6CAO - chains A and Q of the 23 polymer chains in the assembly; structure by X-ray diffraction, 3.45 A resolution.

# Chain A
Molecule: 16S Ribosomal RNA rRNA
From: Thermus thermophilus (strain HB8 / ATCC 27634 / DSM 579)
Sequence (1522 nucleotides; row label = number of the first residue in the row; note: 42 numbers in that range are skipped by the numbering (no residue carries them; nothing is unmodelled there); a row labelled like 190A-190L holds insertion residues (190A, then the next letters in order); numbering starts at 0):
     0 UUUGUUGGAG AGUUUGAUCC UGGCUCAGGG UGAACGCUGG CGGCGUGCCU AAGACAUGCA
    60 AGUCGUGCGG G
    73 CCGCGGGGUU UU
    88 ACUCCG
    95 UGGUC
   101 AGCGGCGGAC GGGUGAGUAA CGCGUGGGU
  129A G
   130 ACCUACCCGG AAGAGGGGGA CAACCCGGGG AAACUCGGGC UAAUCCCCCA UGUGGACCCG
   190 C
190A-190L CCCUUGGGGUGU
   191 GUCCAAAGGG CUUU
   216 GCCCGCUUCC GGAUGGGCCC GCGUCCCAUC AGCUAGUUGG UGGGGUAAUG GCCCACCAAG
   276 GCGACGACGG GUAGCCGGUC UGAGAGGAUG GCCGGCCACA GGGGCACUGA GACACGGGCC
   336 CCACUCCUAC GGGAGGCAGC AGUUAGGAAU CUUCCGCAAU GGGCGCAAGC CUGACGGAGC
   396 GACGCCGCUU GGAGGAAGAA GCCCUUCGGG GUGUAAACUC CUGAA
   442 CCCGGGACGA AACCCCCGAC GA
   474 GGGGACUGAC GGUACCGGG
   494 GUAAUAGCGC CGGCCAACUC CGUGCCAGCA GCCXCGGUAA UACGGAGGGC GCGAGCGUUA
   554 CCCGGAUUCA CUGGGCGUAA AGGGCGUGUA GGCGGCCUGG GGCGUCCCAU GUGAAAGACC
   614 ACGGCUCAAC CGUGGGGGAG CGUGGGAUAC GCUCAGGCUA GACGGUGGGA GAGGGUGGUG
   674 GAAUUCCCGG AGUAGCGGUG AAAUGCGCAG AUACCGGGAG GAACGCCGAU GGCGAAGGCA
   734 GCCACCUGGU CCACCCGUGA CGCUGAGGCG CGAAAGCGUG GGGAGCAAAC CGGAUUAGAU
   794 ACCCGGGUAG UCCACGCCCU AAACGAUGCG CGCUAGGUCU CUGGGUCU
   848 CCUGGGGGCC GAAGCUAACG CGUUAAGCGC GCCGCCUGGG GAGUACGGCC GCAAGGCUGA
   908 AACUCAAAGG AAUUGACGGG GGCCCGCACA AGCGGUGGAG CAUGUGGUUU AAUUCGAAGX
   968 AACGCGAAGA ACCUUACCAG GCCUUGACAU GCUAGG
 1003A G
  1004 AACCCGGGUG AAAGCCUGGG GUGCCCC
1030A-1030D GCGA
  1031 GGGGAGCCCU AGCACAGGUG CUGCAUGGCC GUCGUCAGCU CGUGCCGUGA GGUGUUGGGU
  1091 UAAGUCCCGC AACGAGCGCA ACCCCCGCCG UUAGUUGCCA GCGGUUCGGC CGGGCACUCU
  1151 AACGGGACUG CCCGCGAAA
  1171 GCGGGAGGAA GGAGGGGACG ACGUCUGGUC AGCAUGGCCC UUACGGCCUG GGCGACACAC
  1231 GUGCUACAAU GCCCACUACA AAGCGAUGCC ACCCGGCAAC GGGGAGCUAA UCGCAAAAAG
  1291 GUGGGCCCAG UUCGGAUUGG GGUCUGCAAC CCGACCCCAU GAAGCCGGAA UCGCUAGUAA
  1351 UCGCGGAUCA G
 1361A C
  1362 CAUGCCGCGG UGAAUACGUU CCCGGGCCUU GUACACACXG CCXGUXACGC CAUGGGAGCG
  1422 GGCUCUACCC GAAGUCGCCG GG
  1446 AGCCUACGGG
  1459 CAGGCGCCGA GGGUAGGGCC CGUGACUGGG GCGAAGUCGU AACAAGGUAG CUGUACCGGA
  1519 AGGUGCGGCU GGAUCACCUC CUUUCU
Not modelled in the structure: 0-4, 1534-1538
Covalent attachments: paromomycin (PAR) linked to G1405
Modified positions: PSU (pseudouridine-5'-monophosphate) at position 516, G7M (N7-methyl-guanosine-5'-monophosphate) at position 527, M2G (N2-dimethylguanosine-5'-monophosphate) at position 966, 5MC (5-methylcytidine-5'-monophosphate) at position 967, 2MG (2N-methylguanosine-5'-monophosphate) at position 1207, 5MC (5-methylcytidine-5'-monophosphate) at position 1400, 4OC (4n,o2'-methylcytidine-5'-monophosphate) at position 1402, 5MC (5-methylcytidine-5'-monophosphate) at position 1404, 5MC (5-methylcytidine-5'-monophosphate) at position 1407, UR3 (3-methyluridine-5'-monophoshate) at position 1498, MA6 (6N-dimethyladenosine-5'-monophoshate) at position 1518, MA6 (6N-dimethyladenosine-5'-monophoshate) at position 1519, PSU (pseudouridine-5'-monophosphate) at position 1540, PSU (pseudouridine-5'-monophosphate) at position 1541
Metal / ion sites: Mg2+ site 1 near U5 (its only coordinating residue here); Mg2+ site 2: G11, U12; Mg2+ site 3 near G21 (its only coordinating residue here); Mg2+ site 4 near C48 (its only coordinating residue here); Mg2+ site 5 near A53 (its only coordinating residue here); Mg2+ site 6: G61, U62; Mg2+ site 7: G69, U98; Mg2+ site 8: G107, G326; Mg2+ site 9: A109, G331; Mg2+ site 10 near G113 (its only coordinating residue here); Mg2+ site 11 near G117 (its only coordinating residue here); Mg2+ site 12: C121, G124, U125; 83 more Mg2+ sites not listed; 13 more K+ sites not listed
Small-molecule neighbours:
  - paromomycin (PAR), molecule 1: G31, C47, C48, A50, A51, G52, A53, G113, U114, G115, A353, C355, A356, U358, U359, A360, G361, U365, C366
  - paromomycin (PAR), molecule 2: G567, G568, C569, G570, G575, G821, C822, C862, U863, G874, C875, C879
  - paromomycin (PAR), molecule 3: G610, A611, C613, A614, C615, A622, C623, C624, G625, U626
  - paromomycin (PAR), molecule 4: G661, G662, A663, G664, A665, G666, G667, U740, G741, G742, U743
  - paromomycin (PAR), molecule 5: U669, G670, G671, U672, G673, G714, A715, A716, C717, C805, C806, A807
  - paromomycin (PAR), molecule 6: 5MC_1404, U1406, 5MC_1407, A1408, C1409, G1489, C1490, G1491, A1492, A1493, G1494, U1495, C1496
Reported in the primary citation:
  - conformationally variable residues (side-chain flip): C1397

# Chain Q
Name: 30S ribosomal protein S17
From: Thermus thermophilus (strain HB8 / ATCC 27634 / DSM 579)
UniProt: P0DOY7 (RS17_THET8); numbering as in UniProt (aligned over 2-100)
Chain sequence (99 residues; numbered 2 to 100; the number before each row is that of its first residue):
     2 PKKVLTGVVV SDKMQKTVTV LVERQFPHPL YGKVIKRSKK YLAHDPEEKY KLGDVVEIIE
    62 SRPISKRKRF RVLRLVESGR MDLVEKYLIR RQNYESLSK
Metal / ion sites: Mg2+: Asp13, Glu49

# Chain A / chain Q interface
Contacting residue pairs (95):
  G127(A) with Pro2(Q), hydrogen bond to the sugar; Glu61(Q), hydrogen bond to the base
  G128(A) with Pro2(Q), sugar contact; Lys3(Q), sugar contact; Glu61(Q), sugar contact
  A130(A) with Arg63(Q), salt bridge to the phosphate; Pro64(Q), base contact
  U190E(A) with Lys3(Q), base contact; Ser62(Q), base contact; Arg63(Q), hydrogen bond to the base; Arg72(Q), hydrogen bond to the base
  G190F(A) with Arg63(Q), hydrogen bond to the base
  C234(A) with Pro64(Q), sugar contact; Arg70(Q), hydrogen bond to the phosphate
  C235(A) with Glu61(Q), sugar contact; Arg70(Q), salt bridge to the phosphate; Phe71(Q), sugar contact
  G236(A) with Lys4(Q), sugar contact; Lys40(Q), salt bridge to the phosphate; Tyr42(Q), hydrogen bond to the phosphate
  C237(A) with Arg25(Q), salt bridge to the phosphate; Lys40(Q), salt bridge to the phosphate; Tyr42(Q), phosphate contact
  G238(A) with Arg25(Q), salt bridge to the phosphate
  A246(A) with Leu98(Q), hydrogen bond to the sugar; Ser99(Q), sugar contact
  G247(A) with Ser99(Q), phosphate contact; Lys100(Q), salt bridge to the phosphate
  U252(A) with Lys67(Q), salt bridge to the phosphate
  U253(A) with Met15(Q), hydrogen bond to the sugar; Leu43(Q), sugar contact; Lys67(Q), salt bridge to the phosphate
  G254(A) with Met15(Q), sugar contact; Gln16(Q), hydrogen bond to the sugar; Thr18(Q), hydrogen bond to the phosphate; Ser66(Q), hydrogen bond to the phosphate; Lys67(Q), phosphate contact; Lys69(Q), hydrogen bond to the phosphate
  G255(A) with Gln16(Q), sugar contact; Lys17(Q), hydrogen bond to the phosphate; Ile65(Q), phosphate contact; Ser66(Q), phosphate contact; Lys69(Q), salt bridge to the phosphate
  U256(A) with Lys17(Q), salt bridge to the phosphate
  U264(A) with Arg63(Q), sugar contact; Pro64(Q), hydrogen bond to the sugar
  G265(A) with Pro64(Q), sugar contact; Ile65(Q), sugar contact; Ser66(Q), phosphate contact; Lys67(Q), hydrogen bond to the sugar
  G266(A) with Ile65(Q), phosphate contact; Lys67(Q), phosphate contact
  C267(A) with Lys67(Q), phosphate contact
  A273(A) with Gln16(Q), sugar contact
  G275(A) with Lys14(Q), phosphate contact; Met15(Q), sugar contact
  G276(A) with Ser12(Q), hydrogen bond to the phosphate; Met15(Q), sugar contact; Thr20(Q), phosphate contact; Arg68(Q), phosphate contact
  C277(A) with Lys41(Q), salt bridge to the phosphate; Arg68(Q), salt bridge to the phosphate
  G278(A) with Lys41(Q), salt bridge to the phosphate; Arg92(Q), base contact; Tyr95(Q), base contact
  A279(A) with Arg91(Q), salt bridge to the phosphate; Tyr95(Q), hydrogen bond to the phosphate; Leu98(Q), hydrogen bond to the base
  C280(A) with Lys37(Q), base contact; Arg38(Q), base contact; Ser39(Q), hydrogen bond to the base; Arg91(Q), base contact
  C564(A) with Leu31(Q), base contact; Tyr32(Q), sugar contact
  U582(A) with Ile90(Q), sugar contact; Asn94(Q), hydrogen bond to the base
  A583(A) with Ile90(Q), sugar contact; Arg91(Q), sugar contact; Asn94(Q), hydrogen bond to the sugar
  G584(A) with Lys87(Q), phosphate contact
  G585(A) with Lys34(Q), hydrogen bond to the phosphate
  C586(A) with Lys34(Q), salt bridge to the phosphate
  G597(A) with Gln26(Q), sugar contact; Val35(Q), sugar contact
  U598(A) with Pro28(Q), phosphate contact
  G635(A) with Pro2(Q), sugar contact
  U636(A) with Pro2(Q), phosphate contact
  G644(A) with Gln26(Q), base contact
  C647(A) with Arg81(Q), salt bridge to the phosphate
  A759(A) with Asn94(Q), base contact
  G760(A) with Asn94(Q), hydrogen bond to the base; Ser97(Q), hydrogen bond to the base; Leu98(Q), sugar contact
  G761(A) with Ser97(Q), sugar contact
  C896(A) with Lys100(Q), salt bridge to the phosphate
Interface residues without a listed pair, chain A (48 interface residues in all): G129A, C272, C596, C879
Interface residues without a listed pair, chain Q (48 interface residues in all): His45

# Overview
The chain A/chain Q interface involves 48 residues from each chain; the contacts include 25 hydrogen bonds and
18 salt bridges. Polar contacts include G127(A)-Glu61(Q), U190E(A)-Arg63(Q) and G190F(A)-Arg63(Q). Chain A
binds 5 copies of paromomycin. Covalently linked paromomycin: at G1405(A). G11(A) and U12(A) form the Mg2+
site 2. From the paper: conformational variability at C1397(A).
Here chain A is 16S Ribosomal RNA rRNA and chain Q is 30S ribosomal protein S17, both from Thermus
thermophilus (strain HB8 / ATCC 27634 / DSM 579). Entry 6CAO (Structure of the ribosomal decoding complex at
ambient temperature) was determined by X-ray diffraction.
